Entry 9L9U (electron microscopy, 3.12 A resolution); this record covers chains B and D of the 4 polymer chains in the assembly.

# Chain B (and D)
Molecule: Potassium channel GORK
Source organism: Arabidopsis thaliana
Notes: chain D of this document is another copy of the same molecule, construct and numbering; everything in this record applies to it too
Reference sequence: Q94A76 (GORK_ARATH); numbering as in UniProt (aligned over 2-820)
Amino-acid sequence (834 residues; numbered -7 to 826; the number before each row is that of its first residue; numbers below 1 keep their minus sign (Met-7 is residue -7)):
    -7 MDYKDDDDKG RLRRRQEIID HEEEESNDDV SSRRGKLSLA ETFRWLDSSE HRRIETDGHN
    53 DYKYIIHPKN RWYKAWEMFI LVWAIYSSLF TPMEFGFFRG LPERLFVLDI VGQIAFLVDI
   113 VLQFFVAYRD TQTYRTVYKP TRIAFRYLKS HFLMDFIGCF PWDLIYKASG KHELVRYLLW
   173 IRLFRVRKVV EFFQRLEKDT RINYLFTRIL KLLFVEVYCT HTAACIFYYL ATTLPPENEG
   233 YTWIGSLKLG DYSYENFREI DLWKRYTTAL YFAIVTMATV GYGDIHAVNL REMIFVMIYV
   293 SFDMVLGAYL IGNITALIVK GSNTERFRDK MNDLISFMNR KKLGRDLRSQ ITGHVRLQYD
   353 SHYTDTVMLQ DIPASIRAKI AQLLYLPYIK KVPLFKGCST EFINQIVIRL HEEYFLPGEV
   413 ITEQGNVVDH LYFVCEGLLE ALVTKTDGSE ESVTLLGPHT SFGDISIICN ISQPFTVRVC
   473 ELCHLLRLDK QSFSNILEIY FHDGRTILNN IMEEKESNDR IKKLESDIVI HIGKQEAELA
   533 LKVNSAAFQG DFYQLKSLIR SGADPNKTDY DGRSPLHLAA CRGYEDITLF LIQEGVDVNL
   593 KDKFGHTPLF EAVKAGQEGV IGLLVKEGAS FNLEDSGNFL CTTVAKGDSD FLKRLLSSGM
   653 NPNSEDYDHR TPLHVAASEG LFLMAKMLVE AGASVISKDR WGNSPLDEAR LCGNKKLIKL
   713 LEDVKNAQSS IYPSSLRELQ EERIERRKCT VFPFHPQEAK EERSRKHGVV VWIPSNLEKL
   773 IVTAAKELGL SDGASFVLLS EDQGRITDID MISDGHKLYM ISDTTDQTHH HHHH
Not modelled in the structure: -7 to 49, 726-826 (chain D: -7 to 49, 721-826)
Construct notes: initiating methionine (-7); expression tag (-6 to 1, 821-826)
Curated features (UniProtKB/Swiss-Prot):
  - binding site (a nucleoside 3',5'-cyclic phosphate): Leu386 to Glu508
Reported in the primary citation:
  - post-translational modification sites: Ser518 (citing earlier work)

# How chain B and chain D interact
Pairs across the interface (110; chain B residue first):
  Glu208(B) - Met296(D)
  Leu241(B) - Tyr233(D)
  Leu241(B) - His278(D)
  Leu241(B) - Ala279(D)
  Leu241(B) - Val280(D)
  Leu241(B) - Met285(D)  hydrophobic
  Gly242(B) - Gly232(D)
  Gly242(B) - Ser238(D)
  Gly242(B) - Val280(D)
  Asp243(B) - Gly232(D)
  Asp243(B) - Tyr233(D)  hydrogen bond (side chain-backbone)
  Tyr244(B) - Tyr233(D)  hydrophobic
  Tyr246(B) - Met285(D)
  Lys256(B) - Tyr233(D)  hydrogen bond
  Lys256(B) - Leu282(D)
  Thr259(B) - Leu282(D)
  Thr259(B) - Met285(D)
  Thr259(B) - Ile286(D)
  Thr260(B) - Met285(D)
  Leu262(B) - Met289(D)
  Tyr263(B) - His278(D)
  Tyr263(B) - Ala279(D)  hydrogen bond (side chain-backbone)
  Tyr263(B) - Met285(D)  hydrophobic
  Tyr263(B) - Val288(D)  hydrophobic
  Tyr263(B) - Met289(D)
  Ile266(B) - Met289(D)  hydrophobic
  Ile266(B) - Val292(D)  hydrophobic
  Ile266(B) - Ser293(D)
  Val267(B) - Val288(D)  hydrophobic
  Met269(B) - Ser293(D)
  Met269(B) - Met296(D)  hydrophobic
  Ala270(B) - Thr271(D)
  Ala270(B) - Val292(D)  hydrophobic
  Thr271(B) - Thr271(D)
  Val272(B) - Thr271(D)
  Val272(B) - Val272(D)
  Val272(B) - Gly273(D)  hydrogen bond (backbone-backbone)
  Val272(B) - Val292(D)  hydrophobic
  Gly273(B) - Gly273(D)
  Tyr274(B) - Phe264(D)
  Tyr274(B) - Thr268(D)  hydrogen bond
  Tyr274(B) - Gly273(D)
  Tyr274(B) - Tyr274(D)
  Tyr274(B) - Gly275(D)  hydrogen bond (backbone-backbone)
  Tyr274(B) - Ile277(D)
  Tyr274(B) - Val288(D)
  Asp276(B) - His278(D)
  Asp276(B) - Ala279(D)
  Ile303(B) - Ala300(D)  hydrophobic
  Ile303(B) - Ile303(D)  hydrophobic
  Ile306(B) - Ala300(D)
  Ile306(B) - Tyr301(D)  hydrophobic
  Thr307(B) - Gly304(D)
  Thr307(B) - Thr307(D)
  Leu309(B) - Tyr301(D)
  Ile310(B) - Arg200(D)
  Ile310(B) - Tyr301(D)
  Ile310(B) - Gly304(D)
  Ile310(B) - Asn305(D)
  Val311(B) - Ala308(D)  hydrophobic
  Glu317(B) - Tyr196(D)
  Glu317(B) - Lys312(D)  salt bridge
  Arg320(B) - Glu189(D)  hydrogen bond (side chain-backbone)
  Arg320(B) - Lys190(D)  hydrogen bond (side chain-backbone)
  Arg320(B) - Asp191(D)  hydrogen bond (side chain-backbone)
  Arg320(B) - Thr192(D)
  Arg320(B) - Ile194(D)
  Arg320(B) - Tyr196(D)
  Asp321(B) - Lys312(D)  salt bridge
  Lys322(B) - Asp363(D)  salt bridge
  Asn324(B) - Thr192(D)
  Asn324(B) - Ile194(D)
  Ile327(B) - Thr192(D)
  Phe329(B) - Asp357(D)
  Phe329(B) - Leu361(D)  hydrophobic
  Arg332(B) - His354(D)
  Arg332(B) - Asp357(D)
  Arg332(B) - Met360(D)
  Lys333(B) - Leu375(D)
  Lys333(B) - Leu376(D)
  Leu335(B) - Ile372(D)  hydrophobic
  Leu335(B) - Leu375(D)  hydrophobic
  Gly336(B) - Leu375(D)
  Leu339(B) - Ile368(D)  hydrophobic
  Leu339(B) - Lys371(D)
  Leu339(B) - Ile372(D)  hydrophobic
  Gln342(B) - Ile368(D)
  Gln342(B) - Lys371(D)  hydrogen bond
  Ile343(B) - Ile364(D)  hydrophobic
  Ile343(B) - Ile368(D)  hydrophobic
  His346(B) - Asp363(D)
  His346(B) - Ile364(D)
  His346(B) - Pro365(D)
  Gln350(B) - Asp363(D)  hydrogen bond
  Leu408(B) - Pro365(D)  hydrophobic
  Leu408(B) - Ser367(D)
  Leu408(B) - Ile368(D)  hydrophobic
  Gly410(B) - Ser367(D)
  Glu411(B) - Pro365(D)
  Glu411(B) - Ser367(D)  hydrogen bond (backbone-side chain)
  Thr436(B) - Ile491(D)
  Thr438(B) - Ile491(D)
  Thr438(B) - Tyr492(D)
  Thr438(B) - Phe493(D)
  Asp439(B) - Glu393(D)
  Asp439(B) - Tyr492(D)
  Asp439(B) - His494(D)
  Gly440(B) - Glu393(D)
  Gly440(B) - Tyr492(D)
  Ser441(B) - Glu393(D)  hydrogen bond (backbone-side chain)
Also at the interface, not in a pair above, chain B (59 interface residues in all): Leu205, Leu302, Ser314, Asp325, Leu326, Lys334, Val347, Pro409, Lys437
Also at the interface, not in a pair above, chain D (61 interface residues in all): Leu188, Asn195, Val297, Val311, Ser391, Glu404

# Summary
The interface between chain B and chain D involves 59 residues on one side and 61 on the other, with 13
hydrogen bonds and 3 salt bridges. Polar pairs include Glu317(B)-Lys312(D), Asp321(B)-Lys312(D) and
Lys322(B)-Asp363(D). From UniProt: nucleoside 3',5'-cyclic phosphate-binding residues Leu386(B) and Glu508(B)
on chain B. The paper reports a modification site at Ser518(B).
Both chains are Potassium channel GORK (Arabidopsis thaliana). Entry 9L9U (Arabidopsis GORK WT1) was
determined by electron microscopy (same publication as 9LA0, 9LA1, 9LA2, 9LA3 and 9LA7).
